PDB entry 8UTN | electron microscopy, 3.10 A resolution | chains K and B of the 7 polymer chains in the assembly

Chain K:
Name: Kinesin-like protein KIF1A
From: Homo sapiens
UniProtKB: Q12756 (KIF1A_HUMAN); residues 1-393 here = UniProt positions 1-393
Sequence (438 residues; numbered 1 to 438; the number before each row is that of its first residue):
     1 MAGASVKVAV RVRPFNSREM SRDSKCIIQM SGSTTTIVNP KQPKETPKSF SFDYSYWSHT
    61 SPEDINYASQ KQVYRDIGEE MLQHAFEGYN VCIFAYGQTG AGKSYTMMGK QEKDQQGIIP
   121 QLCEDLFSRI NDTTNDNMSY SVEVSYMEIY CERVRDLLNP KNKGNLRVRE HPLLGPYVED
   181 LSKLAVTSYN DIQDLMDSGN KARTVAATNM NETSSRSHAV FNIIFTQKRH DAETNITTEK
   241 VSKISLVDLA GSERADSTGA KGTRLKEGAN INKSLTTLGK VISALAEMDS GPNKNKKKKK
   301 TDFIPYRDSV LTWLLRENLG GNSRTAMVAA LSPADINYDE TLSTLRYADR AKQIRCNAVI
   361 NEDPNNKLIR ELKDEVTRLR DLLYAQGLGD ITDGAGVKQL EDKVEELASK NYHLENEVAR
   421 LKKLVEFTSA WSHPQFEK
Disordered / not traced: 1-3, 390-438
Construct notes: linker (394-425); expression tag (426-438)
Bound ions: Mg2+: Ser104, Ser215 (together with AMP-PNP)
Ligand contacts: AMP-PNP (ANP; phosphoaminophosphonic acid-adenylate ester): Arg11, Val12, Arg13, Pro14, Ser58, Gln98, Thr99, Gly100, Ala101, Gly102, Lys103, Ser104, Tyr105, Asn211, Thr213, Ser214, Ser215, Gly251

Chain B:
Name: Tubulin beta-2B chain
From: Sus scrofa
UniProtKB: A0A287AGU7 (A0A287AGU7_PIG); residue numbers follow UniProt; this construct covers 1-445
Sequence (445 residues; row label = number of the first residue in the row):
     1 MREIVHIQAG QCGNQIGAKF WEVISDEHGI DPTGSYHGDS DLQLERINVY YNEATGNKYV
    61 PRAILVDLEP GTMDSVRSGP FGQIFRPDNF VFGQSGAGNN WAKGHYTEGA ELVDSVLDVV
   121 RKESESCDCL QGFQLTHSLG GGTGSGMGTL LISKIREEYP DRIMNTFSVM PSPKVSDTVV
   181 EPYNATLSVH QLVENTDETY CIDNEALYDI CFRTLKLTTP TYGDLNHLVS ATMSGVTTCL
   241 RFPGQLNADL RKLAVNMVPF PRLHFFMPGF APLTSRGSQQ YRALTVPELT QQMFDSKNMM
   301 AACDPRHGRY LTVAAIFRGR MSMKEVDEQM LNVQNKNSSY FVEWIPNNVK TAVCDIPPRG
   361 LKMSATFIGN STAIQELFKR ISEQFTAMFR RKAFLHWYTG EGMDEMEFTE AESNMNDLVS
   421 EYQQYQDATA DEQGEFEEEE GEDEA
Disordered / not traced: 433-445
Ligand contacts:
  - GDP (guanosine-5'-diphosphate): Gly10, Gln11, Cys12, Gln15, Asn99, Ser138, Gly141, Gly142, Thr143, Gly144, Asp177, Glu181, Asn204, Tyr222, Leu225, Asn226
  - taxol (TA1): Glu22, Val23, Asp26, Glu27, Leu215, Leu217, Asp224, His227, Leu228, Ala231, Ser234, Phe270, Pro272, Leu273, Thr274, Ser275, Arg276, Gln279, Arg318, Pro358, Arg359, Gly360, Leu361

How chain K and chain B interact:
Residue-residue contacts (21):
  Asn165(K) with Glu157(B)
  Arg167(K) with Tyr106(B); Glu407(B), salt bridge
  Arg169(K) with Met406(B); Glu410(B), salt bridge
  Glu170(K) with Met406(B); Glu410(B); Ser413(B)
  His171(K) with Met406(B)
  Pro172(K) with Met406(B)
  Tyr177(K) with Met406(B), hydrogen bond
  Lys280(K) with Phe260(B)
  Lys298(K) with Glu432(B), salt bridge
  Phe303(K) with Asp417(B); Glu421(B); Gln424(B)
  Arg307(K) with Arg262(B); Asn414(B); Asp417(B), salt bridge
  Asp308(K) with Pro261(B); Arg262(B)
Interface residues without a listed pair, chain K (15 interface residues in all): Arg153, Lys266, Asn295
Interface residues without a listed pair, chain B (18 interface residues in all): Arg156, Asp161, Thr409, Ser420

Overview:
15 residues of chain K face 18 of chain B across their interface, with 1 hydrogen bond and 4 salt bridges.
Among the polar pairs are Arg167(K)-Glu407(B), Arg169(K)-Glu410(B) and Lys298(K)-Glu432(B). Chain K binds
AMP-PNP. Bound to chain B: GDP and taxol.
Chain K is Kinesin-like protein KIF1A (Homo sapiens) and chain B is Tubulin beta-2B chain (Sus scrofa); the
structure, KIF1A[1-393] AMP-PNP bound two-heads-bound state in complex with a microtubule (class T23L1), was
determined by electron microscopy, deposited together with 8UTO, 8UTP, 8UTQ, 8UTR, 8UTS, 8UTT and 4 further
entries.
